8GSO - chains A and B; structure by electron microscopy, 3.30 A resolution.

== Chain A (and B) ==
Name: CSC1-like protein ERD4
Source organism: Arabidopsis thaliana
Notes: chain B of this document is another copy of the same molecule, construct and numbering; everything in this record applies to it too
Reference sequence: Q9C8G5 (CSCLD_ARATH); residue numbers follow UniProt; this construct covers 1-724
Amino-acid sequence (724 residues; each row starts with the number of its first residue):
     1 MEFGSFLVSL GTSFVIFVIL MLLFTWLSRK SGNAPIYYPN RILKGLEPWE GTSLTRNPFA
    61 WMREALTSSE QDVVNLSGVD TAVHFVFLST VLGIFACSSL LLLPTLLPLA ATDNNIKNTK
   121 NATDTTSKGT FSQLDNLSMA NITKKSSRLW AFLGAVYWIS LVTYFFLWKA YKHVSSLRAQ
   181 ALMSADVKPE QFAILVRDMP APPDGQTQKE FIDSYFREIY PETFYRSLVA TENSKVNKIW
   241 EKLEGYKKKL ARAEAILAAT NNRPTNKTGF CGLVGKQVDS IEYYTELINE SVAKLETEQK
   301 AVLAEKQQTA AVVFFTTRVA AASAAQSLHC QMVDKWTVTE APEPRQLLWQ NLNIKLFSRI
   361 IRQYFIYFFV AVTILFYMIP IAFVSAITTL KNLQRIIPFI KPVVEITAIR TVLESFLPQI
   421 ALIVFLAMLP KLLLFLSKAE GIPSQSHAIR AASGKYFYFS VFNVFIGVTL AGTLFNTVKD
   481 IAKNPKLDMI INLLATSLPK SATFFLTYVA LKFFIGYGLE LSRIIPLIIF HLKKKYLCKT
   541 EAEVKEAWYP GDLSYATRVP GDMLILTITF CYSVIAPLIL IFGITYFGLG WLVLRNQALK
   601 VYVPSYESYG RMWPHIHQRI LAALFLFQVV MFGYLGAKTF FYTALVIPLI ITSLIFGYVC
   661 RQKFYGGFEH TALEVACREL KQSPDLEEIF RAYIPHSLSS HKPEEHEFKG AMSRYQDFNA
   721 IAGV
Not modelled in the structure: 1, 253-286, 697-724
Swiss-Prot annotation at these positions:
  - mutagenesis: Tyr367 (Y367N: In 1.1.ver mutant; promotes activation; when associated with S-454 and I-458), Gly454 (G454S: In 1.1.ver mutant; promotes activation; when associated with N-367 and I-458), Tyr458 (Y458I: In 1.1.ver mutant; promotes activation; when associated with N-367 and S-454), Arg611 (R611E: Induces a closed conformation; when associated with R-619), Arg619 (R619E: Induces a closed conformation; when associated with R-611)
What the authors report for this chain:
  - conformationally variable residues (loop rearrangement): Leu487

== Chain A / chain B interface ==
Contacting residue pairs (56):
  Ser175(A) - Met332(B)
  Arg178(A) - Gln331(B)
  Tyr215(A) - Glu674(B)  hydrogen bond
  Ile219(A) - Val319(B)  hydrophobic
  Ile219(A) - Leu673(B)  hydrophobic
  Tyr220(A) - Leu673(B)
  Val319(A) - Ile219(B)  hydrophobic
  Ser323(A) - Ser323(B)  hydrogen bond
  Gln326(A) - Gln326(B)
  Gln326(A) - Ser327(B)  hydrogen bond
  Gln326(A) - Leu328(B)  hydrogen bond (side chain-backbone)
  Ser327(A) - Gln326(B)  hydrogen bond
  Ser327(A) - Leu673(B)
  Leu328(A) - Gln326(B)  hydrogen bond (backbone-side chain)
  Leu328(A) - Gly666(B)
  Leu328(A) - Gly667(B)
  His329(A) - Leu673(B)
  Gln331(A) - Arg178(B)
  Gln331(A) - Gly666(B)
  Gln331(A) - Gly667(B)  hydrogen bond (side chain-backbone)
  Gln331(A) - Phe668(B)  hydrogen bond (side chain-backbone)
  Gln331(A) - Glu669(B)
  Gln331(A) - His670(B)  hydrogen bond (side chain-backbone)
  Met332(A) - Ser175(B)
  Met332(A) - Gly667(B)
  Val333(A) - Gln662(B)
  Val333(A) - Lys663(B)  hydrogen bond (backbone-backbone)
  Val333(A) - Phe664(B)
  Val333(A) - Gly666(B)
  Val333(A) - Gly667(B)
  Asp334(A) - Lys663(B)  salt bridge
  Gln363(A) - Gln662(B)
  Tyr364(A) - Ile655(B)  hydrogen bond (side chain-backbone)
  Tyr364(A) - Val659(B)  hydrogen bond (side chain-backbone)
  Ile655(A) - Tyr364(B)  hydrogen bond (backbone-side chain)
  Val659(A) - Tyr364(B)  hydrogen bond (backbone-side chain)
  Gln662(A) - Val333(B)
  Gln662(A) - Gln363(B)
  Lys663(A) - Val333(B)  hydrogen bond (backbone-backbone)
  Lys663(A) - Asp334(B)  salt bridge
  Phe664(A) - Val333(B)
  Gly666(A) - Leu328(B)
  Gly666(A) - Gln331(B)
  Gly666(A) - Val333(B)
  Gly667(A) - Leu328(B)
  Gly667(A) - Gln331(B)  hydrogen bond (backbone-side chain)
  Gly667(A) - Met332(B)
  Gly667(A) - Val333(B)
  Phe668(A) - Gln331(B)  hydrogen bond (backbone-side chain)
  Glu669(A) - Gln331(B)
  His670(A) - Gln331(B)  hydrogen bond (backbone-side chain)
  Leu673(A) - Ile219(B)  hydrophobic
  Leu673(A) - Tyr220(B)
  Leu673(A) - Ser327(B)
  Leu673(A) - His329(B)
  Glu674(A) - Tyr215(B)  hydrogen bond
Also at the interface, not in a pair above, chain A (38 interface residues in all): Glu218, Cys330, Trp336, Ile360, Phe656, Tyr658, Thr671, Ala672, Cys677
Also at the interface, not in a pair above, chain B (38 interface residues in all): Glu218, Cys330, Trp336, Ile360, Phe656, Tyr658, Thr671, Ala672, Cys677

== In short ==
The chain A/chain B interface involves 38 residues from each chain; the contacts include 19 hydrogen bonds and
2 salt bridges. Among the polar pairs are Asp334(A)-Lys663(B), Tyr215(A)-Glu674(B) and Ser323(A)-Ser323(B).
Curated annotation (UniProt) lists 5 mutagenesis sites on chain A. From the paper: conformational variability
at Leu487(A).
Both chains are CSC1-like protein ERD4 (Arabidopsis thaliana). Entry 8GSO (AtOSCA3.1 channel extended state)
was determined by electron microscopy together with 8GRN, 8GRO and 8GRS from the same study.
